PDB entry 3S3H | X-ray diffraction, 2.80 A resolution | chain A

Chain A:
Molecule: Tyrosine-protein phosphatase 10D
From: Drosophila melanogaster
Notes: EC 3.1.3.48
UniProtKB: P35992 (PTP10_DROME); residues 24-307 here correspond to UniProt positions 1250-1533 (UniProt number = residue number + 1226)
Chain sequence (307 residues; each row starts with the number of its first residue):
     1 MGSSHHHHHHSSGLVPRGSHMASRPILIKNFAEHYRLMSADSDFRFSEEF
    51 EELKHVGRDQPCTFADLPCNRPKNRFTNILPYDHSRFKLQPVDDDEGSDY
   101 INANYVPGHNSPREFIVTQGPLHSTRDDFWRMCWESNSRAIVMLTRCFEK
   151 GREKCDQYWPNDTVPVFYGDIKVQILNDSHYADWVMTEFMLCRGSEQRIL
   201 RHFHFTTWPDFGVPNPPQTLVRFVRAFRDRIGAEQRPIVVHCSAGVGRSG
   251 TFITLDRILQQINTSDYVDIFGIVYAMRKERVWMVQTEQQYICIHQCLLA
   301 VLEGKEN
Unresolved in the structure: 1-18, 306-307
Construct notes: expression tag (1-23)
Residues lining bound ligands:
  - 1-butanol (1BO): Arg-58, Cys-62, Asn-78, Leu-80, Val-282
  - 1,4-butanediol (BU1): His-20, Met-21, Arg-24
What the authors report for this chain:
  - binding site for phosphopeptide GP4: Phe-76, Asn-78, Cys-242, Gln-286
  - mutagenesis - F76L: decreased catalytic activity

Overview:
Ligands of chain A: 1-butanol and 1,4-butanediol. From the paper: a binding site for phosphopeptide GP4 at
Phe-76, Asn-78 and Cys-242 among others; F76L reduces catalytic activity.
Chain A is Tyrosine-protein phosphatase 10D (Drosophila melanogaster); the structure, Crystal structure of the
catalytic domain of PTP10D from Drosophila melanogaster with a phosphopeptide substrate GP4, was determined by
X-ray diffraction (same publication as 3S3E, 3S3F and 3S3K).
